7PEU - chains E and I of the 27 polymer chains in the assembly; structure by electron microscopy, 7.20 A resolution (low resolution: residue-level contacts below are approximate; hydrogen-bond / salt-bridge calls are withheld).

== Chain E ==
Name: Histone H3.2
Organism: Homo sapiens
UniProt: Q71DI3 (H32_HUMAN); residues 0-135 here correspond to UniProt positions 1-136 (UniProt number = residue number + 1)
Chain sequence (136 residues; row label = number of the first residue in the row; numbering starts at 0):
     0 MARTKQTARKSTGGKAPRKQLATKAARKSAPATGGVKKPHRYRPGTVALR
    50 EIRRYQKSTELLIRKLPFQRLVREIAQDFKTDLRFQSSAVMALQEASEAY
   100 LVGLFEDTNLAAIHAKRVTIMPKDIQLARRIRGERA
Disordered / not traced: 0-36, 134-135
Differences from the reference sequence: engineered mutation Ala110 (Cys111 in Q71DI3)
Curated features (UniProtKB/Swiss-Prot):
  - modified residue: Arg2 (Asymmetric dimethylarginine), Thr3 (Phosphothreonine), Lys4 (Allysine), Gln5 (5-glutamyl dopamine), Thr6 (Phosphothreonine), Arg8 (Citrulline), Lys9 (N6,N6,N6-trimethyllysine), Ser10 (ADP-ribosylserine), Thr11 (Phosphothreonine), Lys14 (N6-(2-hydroxyisobutyryl)lysine), Arg17 (Asymmetric dimethylarginine), Lys18 (N6-(2-hydroxyisobutyryl)lysine), Lys23 (N6-(2-hydroxyisobutyryl)lysine), Arg26 (Citrulline), Lys27 (N6,N6,N6-trimethyllysine), Ser28 (ADP-ribosylserine), Lys36 (N6,N6,N6-trimethyllysine), Lys37 (N6-methyllysine), Tyr41 (Phosphotyrosine), Lys56 (N6,N6,N6-trimethyllysine) and 8 more in UniProt
  - lipidation: Lys18 (N6-decanoyllysine)

== Chain I ==
Molecule: 522-nt DNA strand
Organism: synthetic construct
Sequence (522 nucleotides; row label = number of the first residue in the row):
     1 ATTCCGGATCCCCTGGAGAATCCCGGTGCCGAGGCCGCTCAATTGGTCGT
    51 AGACAGCTCTAGCACCGCTTAAACGCACGTACGCGCTGTCCCCCGCGTTT
   101 TAACCGCCAAGGGGATTACTCCCTAGTCTCCAGGCACGTGTCACATATAT
   151 ACATCCTGTTCACGTGCCGGACCCGAGCATCCGGATCCCCTGGAGAATCC
   201 CGGTGCCGAGGCCGCTCAATTGGTCGTAGACAGCTCTAGCACCGCTTAAA
   251 CGCACGTACGCGCTGTCCCCCGCGTTTTAACCGCCAAGGGGATTACTCCC
   301 TAGTCTCCAGGCACGTGTCACATATATACATCCTGTTCCAGTGCCGGACC
   351 CGAGCATCCACATCCCCTGGAGAATCCCGGTGCCGAGGCCGCTCAATTGG
   401 TCGTAGACAGCTCTAGCACCGCTTAAACGCACGTACGCGCTGTCCCCCGC
   451 GTTTTAACCGCCAAGGGGATTACTCCCTAGTCTCCAGGCACGTGTCACAT
   501 ATATACATCCTGTTCCAGTGCC
Disordered / not traced: 1-2

== Chain E / chain I interface ==
Pairs across the interface (25; chain E residue first):
  His39(E) with DA19(I)
  Arg40(E) with DG95(I); DC96(I)
  Tyr41(E) with DA19(I); DA20(I); DG95(I); DC96(I)
  Pro43(E) with DG95(I)
  Gly44(E) with DC94(I); DG95(I)
  Thr45(E) with DG95(I)
  Val46(E) with DG95(I); DC96(I)
  Ala47(E) with DG95(I)
  Arg49(E) with DA20(I); DT21(I)
  Lys56(E) with DC22(I)
  Arg63(E) with DA103(I); DC104(I)
  Lys64(E) with DC104(I); DC105(I)
  Leu65(E) with DC104(I)
  Pro66(E) with DA103(I)
  Arg69(E) with DA103(I)
  Arg83(E) with DG113(I)
Interface residues without a listed pair, chain E (19 interface residues in all): Pro38, Arg42, Glu50
Interface residues without a listed pair, chain I (13 interface residues in all): DG97, DG112

== Summary ==
19 residues of chain E and 13 residues of chain I are in contact.
Chain E is Histone H3.2 (Homo sapiens) and chain I is a 522-nt DNA strand (synthetic construct); the
structure, Trinucleosome of the 4x177 nucleosome array containing H1, was determined by electron microscopy,
deposited together with 7PET, 7PEV, 7PEW, 7PEX, 7PEY, 7PEZ and 16 further entries.
